PDB entry 3BT2 | X-ray diffraction, 2.50 A resolution | chains L and U of the 5 polymer chains in the assembly

Chain L:
Molecule: anti-uPAR antibody, light chain
Organism: Mus musculus
Notes: fragment: Fab fragment, light chain; antibody fragment or engineered binder
Chain sequence (212 residues; each row starts with the number of its first residue; note: 2 numbers in that range are skipped by the numbering (no residue carries them; nothing is unmodelled there)):
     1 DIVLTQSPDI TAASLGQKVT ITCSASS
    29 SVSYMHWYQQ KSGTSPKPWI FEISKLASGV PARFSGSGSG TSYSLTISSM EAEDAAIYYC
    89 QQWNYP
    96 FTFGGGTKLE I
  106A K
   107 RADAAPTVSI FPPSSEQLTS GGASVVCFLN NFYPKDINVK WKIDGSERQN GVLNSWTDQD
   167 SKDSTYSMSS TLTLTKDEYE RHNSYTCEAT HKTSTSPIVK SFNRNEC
Unresolved in the structure: 213
Disulfide bonds: Cys23-Cys88, Cys133-Cys193

Chain U:
Molecule: Urokinase plasminogen activator surface receptor
Organism: Homo sapiens
UniProt: Q03405 (UPAR_HUMAN); residues 1-281 here correspond to UniProt positions 23-303 (UniProt number = residue number + 22)
Chain sequence (283 residues; row label = number of the first residue in the row; numbering starts at 0):
     0 R
    1A S
     1 LRCMQCKTNG DCRVEECALG QDLCRTTIVR LWEEGEELEL VEKSCTHSEK TNRTLSYRTG
    61 LKITSLTEVV CGLDLCNQGN SGRAVTYSRS RYLECISCGS SDMSCERGRH QSLQCRSPEE
   121 QCLDVVTHWI QEGEEGRPKD DRHLRGCGYL PGCPGSNGFH NNDTFHFLKC CNTTKCNEGP
   181 ILELENLPQN GRQCYSCKGN STHGCSSEET FLIDCRGPMN QCLVATGTHE PKNQSYMVRG
   241 CATASMCQHA HLGDAFSMNH IDVSCCTKSG CNHPDLDVQY R
Unresolved in the structure: 0, 81-86, 131-138, 249-251, 276-281
Sequence notes: expression tag (0, 1A)
Disulfide bonds: Cys3-Cys24, Cys6-Cys12, Cys17-Cys45, Cys71-Cys76, Cys95-Cys122, Cys98-Cys105, Cys115-Cys147, Cys153-Cys170, Cys171-Cys176, Cys194-Cys222, Cys197-Cys205, Cys215-Cys241, Cys247-Cys265, Cys266-Cys271
Glycans and other covalent adducts: N-acetylglucosamine (NAG) linked to Asn52, Asn172, Asn200
UniProt features mapped onto this chain:
  - site (Cleavage): Arg83, Ala84, Arg89, Ser90
  - glycosylation (N-linked (GlcNAc...) asparagine): Asn52, Asn162, Asn172, Asn200, Asn233

Chain L / chain U interface:
Residue-residue contacts (10; chain L residue first):
  Tyr32(L) with Asn186(U), hydrogen bond
  Trp91(L) with Glu185(U); Asn186(U); Leu187(U); Pro188(U)
  Asn92(L) with Gln189(U)
  Tyr93(L) with Gln189(U), hydrogen bond (backbone-backbone); Asn190(U); Gly191(U)
  Phe96(L) with Asn190(U)

Summary:
5 residues of chain L face 7 of chain U across their interface; the contacts include 2 hydrogen bonds. Polar
pairs include Tyr32(L)-Asn186(U) and Tyr93(L)-Gln189(U). N-acetylglucosamine is covalently linked to Asn52(U),
Asn172(U) and Asn200(U).
Chain L is anti-uPAR antibody, light chain (Mus musculus) and chain U is Urokinase plasminogen activator
surface receptor (Homo sapiens); the structure, Structure of urokinase receptor, urokinase and vitronectin
complex, was determined by X-ray diffraction together with 3BT1 from the same study.
